Entry 6LCF (X-ray diffraction, 1.92 A resolution); this record covers chain A.

[Chain A]
Protein: ABC transporter substrate binding component
Source organism: Bifidobacterium longum
Notes: fragment: ligand binding domain
Reference sequence: A0A0A1GL90 (A0A0A1GL90_BIFLN); numbering as in UniProt (aligned over 28-441)
Amino-acid sequence (436 residues; each row starts with the number of its first residue):
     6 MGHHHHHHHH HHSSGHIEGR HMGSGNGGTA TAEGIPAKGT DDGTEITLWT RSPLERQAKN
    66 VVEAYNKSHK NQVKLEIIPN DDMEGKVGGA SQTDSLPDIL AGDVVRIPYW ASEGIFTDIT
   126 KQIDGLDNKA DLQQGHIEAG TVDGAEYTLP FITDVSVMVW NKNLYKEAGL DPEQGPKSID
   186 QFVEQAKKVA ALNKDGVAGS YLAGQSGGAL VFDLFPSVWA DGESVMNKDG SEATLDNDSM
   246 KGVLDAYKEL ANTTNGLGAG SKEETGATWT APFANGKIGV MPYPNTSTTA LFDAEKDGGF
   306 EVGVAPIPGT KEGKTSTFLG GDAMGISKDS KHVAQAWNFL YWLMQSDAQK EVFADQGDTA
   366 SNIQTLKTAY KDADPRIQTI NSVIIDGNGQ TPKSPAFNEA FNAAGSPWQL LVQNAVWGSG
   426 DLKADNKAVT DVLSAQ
Unresolved in the structure: 6-38
Differences from the reference sequence: expression tag (6-27)
Residues lining bound ligands: beta-L-arabinofuranose (FUB): R56, P58, N85, D108, V109, V110, D159, S211, G213, A214, V216, F217, G271, W274, P289, F323, G325, G326, N407

[In short]
Ligands of chain A: beta-L-arabinofuranose.
Chain A is ABC transporter substrate binding component (Bifidobacterium longum); the structure, Crystal
Structure of beta-L-arabinobiose binding protein - native, was determined by X-ray diffraction, deposited
together with 6LCE.
